Entry 5LTE (X-ray diffraction, 1.65 A resolution); this record covers chain A.

# Chain A
Protein: heme dependent oxidative N-demethylase
Source organism: Pseudomonas mendocina (strain ymp)
UniProtKB: A4XXY9 (A4XXY9_PSEMY); numbering as in UniProt (aligned over 1-338)
Chain sequence (344 residues; numbered 1 to 344; the number before each row is that of its first residue):
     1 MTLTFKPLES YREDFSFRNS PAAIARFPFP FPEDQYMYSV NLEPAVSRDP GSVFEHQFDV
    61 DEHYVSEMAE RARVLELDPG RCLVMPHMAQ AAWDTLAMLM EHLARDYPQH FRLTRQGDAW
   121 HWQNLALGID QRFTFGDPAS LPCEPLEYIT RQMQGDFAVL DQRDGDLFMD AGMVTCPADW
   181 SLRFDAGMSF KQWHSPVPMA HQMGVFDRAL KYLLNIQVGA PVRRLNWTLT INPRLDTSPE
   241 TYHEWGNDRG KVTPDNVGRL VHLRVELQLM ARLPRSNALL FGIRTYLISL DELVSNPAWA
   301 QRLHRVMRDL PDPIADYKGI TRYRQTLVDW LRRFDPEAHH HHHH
Unresolved in the structure: 1-4, 338-344
Construct notes: expression tag (339-344)
Metal / ion sites: heme Fe near H194 (its only coordinating residue here)
Ligand contacts:
  - 2-ethoxyethanol (ETX): E33, M37, Y38, S39
  - heme (HEM): Y38, S39, V40, N41, L42, A158, L160, L167, M169, D179, W180, D185, F190, W193, H194, P196, V197, V205, F206, A209, L213, R224, N226, W227, M270, F281, Y317, K318
Swiss-Prot annotation at these positions:
  - active site: R224 (Proton donor)
  - binding site (heme b): Y38, H194, N226, Y317, K318
  - binding site (dimethylamine): E266
  - mutagenesis: W180 (W180A: Loss of catalytic activity. Still able to bind O2), R224 (R224A: Loss of catalytic activity. Still able to bind O2), E266 (E266Q: Loss of catalytic activity. Still able to bind O2 but not DMA)
Reported in the primary citation:
  - heme coordination: H194
  - mutagenesis - W180A, R224A, E266Q: abolished catalytic activity
  - mutagenesis - W180A, R224A, E266Q: unchanged binding to oxygen
  - mutagenesis - E266Q: abolished binding to DMA
  - catalytic residues: R224, E266 (proposed by the authors, not directly observed)

# Summary
Bound to chain A: heme and 2-ethoxyethanol. From UniProt: active-site residue R224, 5 heme b-binding residues,
dimethylamine-binding residue E266 and 3 mutagenesis sites. The paper reports catalytic residues R224 and
E266; W180A, R224A and E266Q abolish catalytic activity.
Chain A is heme dependent oxidative N-demethylase (Pseudomonas mendocina (strain ymp)); the structure, Crystal
structure of the alpha subunit of heme dependent oxidative N-demethylase (HODM), was determined by X-ray
diffraction (same publication as 5LTH and 5LTI).
